5HHL - chains A and B; structure by X-ray diffraction, 2.10 A resolution.

== Chain A (and B) ==
Molecule: Retron-type reverse transcriptase
Source organism: Eubacterium rectale M104/1
Notes: chain B of this document is another copy of the same molecule, construct and numbering; everything in this record applies to it too
UniProt: D4JMT6 (D4JMT6_9FIRM); residue numbers follow UniProt; this construct covers 1-292
Sequence (292 residues; row label = number of the first residue in the row):
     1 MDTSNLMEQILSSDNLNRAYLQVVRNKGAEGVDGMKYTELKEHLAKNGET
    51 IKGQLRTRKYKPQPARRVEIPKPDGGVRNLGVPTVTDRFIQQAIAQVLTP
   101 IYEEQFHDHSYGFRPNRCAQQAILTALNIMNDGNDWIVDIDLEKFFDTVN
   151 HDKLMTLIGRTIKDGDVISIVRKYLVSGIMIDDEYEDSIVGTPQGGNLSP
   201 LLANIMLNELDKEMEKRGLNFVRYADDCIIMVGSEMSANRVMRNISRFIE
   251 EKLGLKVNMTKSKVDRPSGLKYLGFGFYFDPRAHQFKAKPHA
Ion coordination: K+: D139, I140, D227, C228

== Chain A / chain B interface ==
Contacting residue pairs - 59 pairs, chain A then chain B:
  R25(A) with N128(B); D132(B), salt bridge
  N26(A) with Q285(B), hydrogen bond (backbone-side chain)
  K27(A) with N131(B), hydrogen bond (side chain-backbone); H284(B)
  G28(A) with A283(B), hydrogen bond (backbone-backbone); H284(B)
  A29(A) with R282(B)
  E30(A) with H284(B), salt bridge
  N116(A) with Q121(B), hydrogen bond (backbone-side chain)
  C118(A) with C118(B), hydrogen bond; Q120(B), hydrogen bond
  A119(A) with Q120(B), hydrogen bond (backbone-side chain)
  Q120(A) with C118(B); A119(B); Q120(B), hydrogen bond (backbone-side chain)
  Q121(A) with N116(B), hydrogen bond (side chain-backbone); Q121(B)
  L127(A) with V190(B)
  N128(A) with R25(B)
  N131(A) with K27(B), hydrogen bond (backbone-side chain)
  D132(A) with R25(B), salt bridge
  E184(A) with K287(B), salt bridge
  S188(A) with P290(B)
  I189(A) with Y278(B); A288(B)
  V190(A) with Q120(B); I123(B), hydrophobic; L127(B); F275(B), hydrophobic; K287(B); A288(B), hydrogen bond (backbone-backbone)
  G191(A) with Q285(B)
  T192(A) with Q285(B), hydrogen bond (backbone-side chain)
  Q194(A) with R282(B); A283(B); K287(B)
  F275(A) with V190(B), hydrophobic
  Y278(A) with I189(B)
  R282(A) with A29(B)
  A283(A) with K27(B); G28(B), hydrogen bond (backbone-backbone); Q194(B)
  H284(A) with K27(B); G28(B); E30(B), salt bridge
  Q285(A) with N26(B), hydrogen bond (side chain-backbone); K27(B); G28(B); G191(B); T192(B), hydrogen bond (side chain-backbone)
  K287(A) with E184(B), salt bridge; V190(B); Q194(B)
  A288(A) with I189(B); V190(B), hydrogen bond (backbone-backbone)
  K289(A) with S188(B)
  P290(A) with S188(B); P290(B), hydrophobic
Also at the interface, not in a pair above, chain A (34 interface residues in all): I123, L124
Also at the interface, not in a pair above, chain B (36 interface residues in all): L124, I129, D280, K289

== Summary ==
Chain A and chain B form an interface of 34 and 36 residues respectively; the contacts include 16 hydrogen
bonds and 6 salt bridges. Among the polar pairs are R25(A)-D132(B), E30(A)-H284(B) and E184(A)-K287(B).
D139(A), I140(A), D227(A) and C228(A) coordinate K+.
Chain A and chain B are both Retron-type reverse transcriptase (Eubacterium rectale M104/1); the structure,
Reverse transcriptase domain of group II intron maturase from Eubacterium rectale in P21 space group, was
determined by X-ray diffraction (same publication as 5HHK, 5IRF and 5IRG).
